Entry 1I3O (X-ray diffraction, 2.70 A resolution); this record covers chains A and E of the 6 polymer chains in the assembly.

# Chain A
Molecule: Caspase 3
Organism: Homo sapiens
Notes: EC 3.4.22.-; fragment: apopain p17 subunit
UniProtKB: P42574 (CASP3_HUMAN); the construct lacks a stretch of the UniProt sequence and is renumbered around it, so the offset changes along the chain: 117-156 = UniProt 1-40; 163-175 = UniProt 45-57; 176-222 = UniProt 61-107; 224-247 = UniProt 108-131; 1 more segments
Amino-acid sequence (175 residues; numbered 117 to 297 plus 5 insertion-coded residues; 11 numbers in that range are skipped by the numbering (no residue carries them; nothing is unmodelled there); the number before each row is that of its first residue; a row labelled like 175A-175C holds insertion residues (175A, then the next letters in order)):
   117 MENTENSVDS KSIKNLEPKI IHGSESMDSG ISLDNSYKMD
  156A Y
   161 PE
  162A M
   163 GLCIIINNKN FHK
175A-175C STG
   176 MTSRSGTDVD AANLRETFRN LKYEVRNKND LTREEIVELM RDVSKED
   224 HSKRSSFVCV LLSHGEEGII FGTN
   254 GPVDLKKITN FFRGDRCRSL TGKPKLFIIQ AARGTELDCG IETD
Disordered / not traced: 117-147, 297
Construct notes: engineered mutation Ala285 (Cys163 in P42574)
Curated features (UniProtKB/Swiss-Prot):
  - active site: His237
  - modified residue: Met117 (N-acetylmethionine), Lys127 (N6-acetyllysine), Ser142 (Phosphoserine)
From the paper describing this entry:
  - catalytic residues: His237 (citing earlier work)
  - mutagenesis - C285A: unchanged binding to Baculoviral iap repeat-containing protein 4 (chain E)

# Chain E
Molecule: Baculoviral iap repeat-containing protein 4
Organism: Homo sapiens
Notes: fragment: xiap-bir2
UniProtKB: P98170 (BIRC4_HUMAN); residue numbers follow UniProt; this construct covers 124-240
Amino-acid sequence (121 residues; numbered 120 to 240; the number before each row is that of its first residue):
   120 GSHMRDHFAL DRPSETHADY LLRTGQVVDI SDTIYPRNPA MYSEEARLKS FQNWPDYAHL
   180 TPRELASAGL YYTGIGDQVQ CFACGGKLKN WEPGDRAWSE HRRHFPNCFF VLGRNLNIRS
   240 E
Disordered / not traced: 120-126, 238-240
Construct notes: cloning artifact (120-123); engineered mutation Ala202 (Cys in P98170), Gly213 (Cys in P98170)
Metal / ion sites: Zn2+: Cys200, Cys203, His220, Cys227
From the paper describing this entry:
  - contacts within the chain: Asp148-Arg233 (salt bridge)
  - Zn2+ coordination: Cys227
  - conformationally variable residues (order/disorder transition): Ser150 to Thr152, Pro158 to Tyr161

# Interface between chain A and chain E
Contacting residue pairs (11):
  Gly175C(A) - Thr143(E)  hydrogen bond (backbone-side chain)
  Met176(A) - Arg142(E)
  Met176(A) - Thr143(E)
  Thr177(A) - Thr143(E)  hydrogen bond (side chain-backbone)
  Thr177(A) - Gly144(E)  hydrogen bond (side chain-backbone)
  Thr177(A) - Gln145(E)
  His237(A) - Thr143(E)
  His237(A) - Gly144(E)
  Thr288(A) - Asp138(E)  hydrogen bond
  Thr288(A) - Leu141(E)
  Thr288(A) - Arg142(E)
Other interface residues (no listed pair), chain A (7 interface residues in all): Ser178, Leu290
From the paper, about this interface:
  - interface residues, chain A: Leu290(A)

# Overview
The interface between chain A and chain E involves 7 residues on one side and 6 on the other, with 4 hydrogen
bonds. Among the polar pairs are Gly175C(A)-Thr143(E), Thr177(A)-Thr143(E) and Thr177(A)-Gly144(E). The paper
reports the catalytic residue His237(A); C285A of chain A leaves binding to Baculoviral iap repeat-containing
protein 4 (chain E) unchanged.
Here chain A is Caspase 3 and chain E is Baculoviral iap repeat-containing protein 4, both from Homo sapiens.
Entry 1I3O (Crystal structure of the complex of xiap-BIR2 and caspase 3) was determined by X-ray diffraction.
